Entry 4Z5T (X-ray diffraction, 2.80 A resolution); this record covers chains C and I of the 10 polymer chains in the assembly.

[Chain C]
Molecule: Histone H2A type 1-B/E
Organism: Homo sapiens
Reference sequence: P04908 (H2A1B_HUMAN); residues 0-129 here correspond to UniProt positions 1-130 (UniProt number = residue number + 1)
Amino-acid sequence (133 residues; numbered -3 to 129; the number before each row is that of its first residue; numbers below 1 keep their minus sign (Gly-3 is residue -3)):
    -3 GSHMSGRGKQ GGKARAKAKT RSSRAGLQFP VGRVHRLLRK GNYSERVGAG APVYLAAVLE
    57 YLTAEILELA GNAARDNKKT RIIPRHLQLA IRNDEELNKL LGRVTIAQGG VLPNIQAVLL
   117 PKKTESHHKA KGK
Not modelled in the structure: -3 to 13, 119-129
Differences from the reference sequence: expression tag (-3 to -1)
UniProt features mapped onto this chain:
  - modified residue: Ser1 (N-acetylserine), Arg3 (Citrulline), Lys5 (N6-(2-hydroxyisobutyryl)lysine), Lys9 (N6-(2-hydroxyisobutyryl)lysine), Lys13 (N6-(beta-hydroxybutyryl)lysine), Lys36 (N6-(2-hydroxyisobutyryl)lysine), Lys74 (N6-(2-hydroxyisobutyryl)lysine), Lys75 (N6-(2-hydroxyisobutyryl)lysine), Lys95 (N6-(2-hydroxyisobutyryl)lysine), Gln104 (N5-methylglutamine), Lys118 (N6-(2-hydroxyisobutyryl)lysine), Lys119 (N6-crotonyllysine), Thr120 (Phosphothreonine), Lys125 (N6-crotonyllysine)
  - cross-link (Glycyl lysine isopeptide (Lys-Gly)): Lys13 (interchain with G-Cter in ubiquitin), Lys15 (interchain with G-Cter in ubiquitin), Lys119 (interchain with G-Cter in ubiquitin)

[Chain I]
Molecule: 146-nt DNA strand
Organism: Homo sapiens
Sequence (146 nucleotides; each row starts with the number of its first residue):
     1 ATCAATATCC ACCTGCAGAT TCTACCAAAA GTGTATTTGG AAACTGCTCC ATCAAAAGGC
    61 ATGTTCAGCT GAATTCAGCT GAACATGCCT TTTGATGGAG CAGTTTCCAA ATACACTTTT
   121 GGTAGAATCT GCAGGTGGAT ATTGAT

[How chain C and chain I interact]
Residue-residue contacts - 13 pairs, chain C then chain I:
  Ala14(C) - DG31(I)  phosphate contact
  Lys15(C) - DG31(I)  hydrogen bond to the phosphate
  Thr16(C) - DA30(I)  phosphate contact
  Arg17(C) - DA30(I)  salt bridge to the phosphate
  Arg20(C) - DG31(I)  salt bridge to the phosphate
  Gly28(C) - DA29(I)  phosphate contact
  Gly28(C) - DA30(I)  phosphate contact
  Arg29(C) - DA29(I)  salt bridge to the phosphate
  Arg32(C) - DA29(I)  salt bridge to the phosphate
  Arg42(C) - DT37(I)  hydrogen bond to the phosphate
  Arg42(C) - DT38(I)  sugar contact
  Lys74(C) - DA11(I)  salt bridge to the phosphate
  Arg77(C) - DA19(I)  sugar contact
Other interface residues (no listed pair), chain I (8 interface residues in all): DA28

[Summary]
11 residues of chain C and 8 residues of chain I are in contact; the contacts include 2 hydrogen bonds and 5
salt bridges. Among the polar pairs are Lys15(C)-DG31(I), Arg42(C)-DT37(I) and Arg17(C)-DA30(I).
Here chain C is Histone H2A type 1-B/E and chain I is a 146-nt DNA strand, both from Homo sapiens. Entry 4Z5T
(The nucleosome containing human H3.5) was determined by X-ray diffraction.
